Entry 9EHL (electron microscopy, 3.90 A resolution); this record covers chains C and I of the 18 polymer chains in the assembly.

[Chain C]
Molecule: HIV-1 BG505 SOSIP gp120, Envelope glycoprotein gp120
Source organism: Human immunodeficiency virus 1
Reference sequence: Q2N0S5 (Q2N0S5_HV1); the construct lacks a stretch of the UniProt sequence and is renumbered around it, so the offset changes along the chain: 33-141 = UniProt 32-140; 150-185 = UniProt 141-176; 187-309 = UniProt 186-308; 312-321 = UniProt 309-318; 2 more segments
Sequence (506 residues; each row starts with the number of its first residue; note: 12 numbers in that range are skipped by the numbering (no residue carries them; nothing is unmodelled there); a row labelled like 185A-185I holds insertion residues (185A, then the next letters in order)):
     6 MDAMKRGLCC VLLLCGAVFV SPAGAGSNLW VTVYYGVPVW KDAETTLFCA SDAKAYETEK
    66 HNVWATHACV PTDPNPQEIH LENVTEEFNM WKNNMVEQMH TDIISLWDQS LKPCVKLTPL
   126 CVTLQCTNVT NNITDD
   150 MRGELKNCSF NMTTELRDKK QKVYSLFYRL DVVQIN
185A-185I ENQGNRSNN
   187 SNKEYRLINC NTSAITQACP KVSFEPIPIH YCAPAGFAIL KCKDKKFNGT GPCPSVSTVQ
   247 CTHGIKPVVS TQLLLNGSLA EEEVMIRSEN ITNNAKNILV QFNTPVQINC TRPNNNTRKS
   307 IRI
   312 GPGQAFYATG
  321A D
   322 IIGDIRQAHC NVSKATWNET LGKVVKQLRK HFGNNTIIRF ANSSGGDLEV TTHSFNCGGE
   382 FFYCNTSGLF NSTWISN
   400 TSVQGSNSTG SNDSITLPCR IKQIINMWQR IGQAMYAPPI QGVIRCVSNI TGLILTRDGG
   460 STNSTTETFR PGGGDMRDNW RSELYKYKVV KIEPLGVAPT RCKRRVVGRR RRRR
Unresolved in the structure: 6-32, 150-151, 185A-185I, 400-410, 506-513
Construct notes: engineered mutation Asn-332 (Thr330 in Q2N0S5), Cys-501 (Ala498 in Q2N0S5); insertion (509-513)
Disulfides: Cys-54/Cys-74, Cys-119/Cys-205, Cys-126/Cys-196, Cys-131/Cys-157, Cys-218/Cys-247, Cys-228/Cys-239, Cys-296/Cys-331, Cys-378/Cys-445, Cys-385/Cys-418
Covalent attachments: N-acetylglucosamine (NAG) linked to Asn-88, Asn-133, Asn-156, Asn-160, Asn-234, Asn-295, Asn-301, Asn-339, Asn-363, Asn-386, Asn-392, Asn-448; glycan linked to Asn-197, Asn-262, Asn-276, Asn-332
From the paper describing this entry:
  - post-translational modification sites: Asn-197, Asn-276 (citing earlier work)

[Chain I]
Molecule: IOMAmin5 Fab Heavy Chain
Source organism: Homo sapiens
Notes: antibody fragment or engineered binder
Sequence (128 residues; numbered 1 to 115 plus 13 insertion-coded residues; the number before each row is that of its first residue; a row labelled like 82A-82C holds insertion residues (82A, then the next letters in order)):
     1 QVQLVQSGAQ VKKPGASVTV SCTASGYTFT GYHMHWVRQA PGQGLEWMGW IN
   52A P
    53 FRGGVKYAQK FRGRVSMTRD TSIEIFYMEL
82A-82C SRL
    83 RSDDTAVYYC AREMFDSS
100A-100I ADWSPWRGM
   101 VAWGQGTLVT VSSAS
Unresolved in the structure: 1
Disulfides: Cys-22/Cys-92
Covalent attachments: glycan linked to Ser-100D

[Chain C / chain I interface]
Pairs across the interface (31; chain C residue first):
  Glu-275(C) / Asp-100B(I)
  Asn-276(C) / Ser-100D(I)  hydrogen bond
  Thr-278(C) / Ser-100D(I)
  Asn-279(C) / Trp-100C(I)  hydrogen bond (side chain-backbone)
  Asn-279(C) / Ser-100D(I)
  Asn-279(C) / Trp-100F(I)  hydrogen bond
  Asn-280(C) / Lys-58(I)  hydrogen bond (backbone-side chain)
  Asn-280(C) / Trp-100F(I)
  Ala-281(C) / Trp-100F(I)  hydrophobic
  Lys-282(C) / Asp-100B(I)  salt bridge
  Lys-282(C) / Trp-100C(I)
  Ser-365(C) / Val-57(I)  hydrogen bond (side chain-backbone)
  Ser-365(C) / Arg-64(I)
  Gly-366(C) / Gly-55(I)
  Gly-366(C) / Val-57(I)
  Gly-367(C) / Gly-55(I)
  Asp-368(C) / Arg-54(I)  hydrogen bond (backbone-backbone)
  Asp-368(C) / Arg-71(I)  salt bridge
  Glu-370(C) / Arg-54(I)  salt bridge
  Val-371(C) / Arg-54(I)
  Trp-427(C) / Phe-53(I)
  Trp-427(C) / Arg-54(I)
  Gln-428(C) / Phe-53(I)
  Gln-428(C) / Arg-54(I)
  Thr-455(C) / Lys-58(I)  hydrogen bond
  Arg-456(C) / Lys-58(I)  hydrogen bond (backbone-side chain)
  Asp-457(C) / Lys-58(I)  salt bridge
  Arg-469(C) / Arg-64(I)
  Gly-473(C) / Arg-54(I)  hydrogen bond (backbone-side chain)
  Asp-474(C) / Phe-53(I)
  Met-475(C) / Arg-54(I)
Interface residues without a listed pair, chain C (26 interface residues in all): Thr-257, Met-426, Ile-430, Gly-458
Interface residues without a listed pair, chain I (15 interface residues in all): Trp-50, Gly-56, Gln-61, Thr-73

[In short]
The interface between chain C and chain I involves 26 residues on one side and 15 on the other, with 9
hydrogen bonds and 4 salt bridges. Polar contacts include Lys-282(C)/Asp-100B(I), Asp-368(C)/Arg-71(I) and
Glu-370(C)/Arg-54(I). Covalently linked N-acetylglucosamine: at Asn-88(C), Asn-133(C), Asn-156(C), Asn-160(C),
Asn-234(C) and Asn-295(C) and 6 more. The paper reports modification sites Asn-197(C) and Asn-276(C).
Here chain C is HIV-1 BG505 SOSIP gp120, Envelope glycoprotein gp120 (Human immunodeficiency virus 1) and
chain I is IOMAmin5 Fab Heavy Chain (Homo sapiens). Entry 9EHL (Structure of HIV-1 BG505 SOSIP.664 Env trimer
in complex with IOMAmin5 and 10-1074 Broadly Neutralizing Antibodies ...) was determined by electron
microscopy together with 9EHM from the same study.
